Entry 6O81 (electron microscopy, 3.21 A resolution); this record covers chains G and H of the 16 polymer chains in the assembly.

== Chain G (and H) ==
Molecule: Translation initiation factor eIF-2B subunit alpha
Organism: Homo sapiens
Notes: chain H of this document is another copy of the same molecule, construct and numbering; everything in this record applies to it too
UniProtKB: Q14232 (EI2BA_HUMAN); residue numbers follow UniProt; this construct covers 1-305
Sequence (305 residues; numbered 1 to 305; the number before each row is that of its first residue):
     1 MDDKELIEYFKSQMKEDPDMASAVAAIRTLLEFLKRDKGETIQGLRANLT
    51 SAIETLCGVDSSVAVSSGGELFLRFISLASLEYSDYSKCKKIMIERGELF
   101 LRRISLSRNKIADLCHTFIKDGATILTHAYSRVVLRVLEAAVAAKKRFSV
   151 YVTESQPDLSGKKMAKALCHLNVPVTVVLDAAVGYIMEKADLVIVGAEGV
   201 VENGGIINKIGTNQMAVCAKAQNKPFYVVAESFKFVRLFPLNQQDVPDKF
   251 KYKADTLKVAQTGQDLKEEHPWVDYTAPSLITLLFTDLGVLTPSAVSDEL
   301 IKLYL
Not modelled in the structure: 1-3, 253-269

== How chain G and chain H interact ==
Residue-residue contacts (48; chain G residue first):
  Glu154(G) - Gln156(H)
  Gln156(G) - Glu154(H)
  Gln156(G) - Gln156(H)
  Pro157(G) - Leu179(H)  hydrophobic
  Val177(G) - His270(H)
  Leu179(G) - Pro157(H)  hydrophobic
  Leu179(G) - Ile210(H)  hydrophobic
  Asp180(G) - Ala181(H)
  Ala181(G) - Asp180(H)
  Ala181(G) - Ile210(H)
  Ala181(G) - Gly211(H)
  Ala181(G) - Gln214(H)
  Ala182(G) - Ile210(H)  hydrophobic
  Val183(G) - Gln214(H)
  Gly184(G) - Asn213(H)
  Tyr185(G) - Ile210(H)  hydrophobic
  Tyr185(G) - Gln243(H)
  Tyr185(G) - Gln244(H)  hydrogen bond
  Tyr185(G) - Lys251(H)  hydrogen bond
  Tyr185(G) - Pro271(H)  hydrophobic
  Tyr185(G) - Val273(H)
  Glu188(G) - Asn242(H)
  Glu188(G) - Gln243(H)  hydrogen bond (side chain-backbone)
  Glu188(G) - Gln244(H)  hydrogen bond (side chain-backbone)
  Lys189(G) - Gln244(H)
  Ile210(G) - Leu179(H)  hydrophobic
  Ile210(G) - Ala181(H)
  Ile210(G) - Ala182(H)  hydrophobic
  Ile210(G) - Tyr185(H)  hydrophobic
  Gly211(G) - Ala181(H)
  Asn213(G) - Gly184(H)
  Gln214(G) - Ala181(H)
  Gln214(G) - Val183(H)
  Gln214(G) - Gln214(H)
  Val217(G) - Val217(H)  hydrophobic
  Val217(G) - Ala221(H)  hydrophobic
  Cys218(G) - Gln214(H)
  Ala221(G) - Val217(H)  hydrophobic
  Asn242(G) - Glu188(H)
  Gln243(G) - Tyr185(H)
  Gln243(G) - Glu188(H)  hydrogen bond (backbone-side chain)
  Gln244(G) - Tyr185(H)  hydrogen bond
  Gln244(G) - Glu188(H)  hydrogen bond (backbone-side chain)
  Gln244(G) - Lys189(H)
  Lys251(G) - Tyr185(H)  hydrogen bond
  His270(G) - Val177(H)
  Pro271(G) - Tyr185(H)  hydrophobic
  Val273(G) - Tyr185(H)
Other interface residues (no listed pair), chain G (28 interface residues in all): Asp274
Other interface residues (no listed pair), chain H (28 interface residues in all): Cys218, Asp274

== Summary ==
Chain G and chain H each contribute 28 residues to their interface, with 8 hydrogen bonds. Polar pairs include
Tyr185(G)-Gln244(H), Tyr185(G)-Lys251(H) and Glu188(G)-Gln243(H).
Chain G and chain H are both Translation initiation factor eIF-2B subunit alpha (Homo sapiens); the structure,
Electron cryo-microscopy of the eukaryotic translation initiation factor 2B bound to translation initiation
factor 2 from ..., was determined by electron microscopy, deposited together with 6O85 and 6O9Z.
